8GTC - chains N and P of the 27 polymer chains in the assembly; structure by electron microscopy, 4.50 A resolution (low resolution: residue-level contacts below are approximate; hydrogen-bond / salt-bridge calls are withheld).

# Chain N
Protein: Megatron protein
Source organism: Dinoroseobacter phage vB_DshS-R4C
UniProtKB: A0A4Y6E933 (A0A4Y6E933_9CAUD); numbering as in UniProt (aligned over 1-1447)
Amino-acid sequence (1447 residues; row label = number of the first residue in the row):
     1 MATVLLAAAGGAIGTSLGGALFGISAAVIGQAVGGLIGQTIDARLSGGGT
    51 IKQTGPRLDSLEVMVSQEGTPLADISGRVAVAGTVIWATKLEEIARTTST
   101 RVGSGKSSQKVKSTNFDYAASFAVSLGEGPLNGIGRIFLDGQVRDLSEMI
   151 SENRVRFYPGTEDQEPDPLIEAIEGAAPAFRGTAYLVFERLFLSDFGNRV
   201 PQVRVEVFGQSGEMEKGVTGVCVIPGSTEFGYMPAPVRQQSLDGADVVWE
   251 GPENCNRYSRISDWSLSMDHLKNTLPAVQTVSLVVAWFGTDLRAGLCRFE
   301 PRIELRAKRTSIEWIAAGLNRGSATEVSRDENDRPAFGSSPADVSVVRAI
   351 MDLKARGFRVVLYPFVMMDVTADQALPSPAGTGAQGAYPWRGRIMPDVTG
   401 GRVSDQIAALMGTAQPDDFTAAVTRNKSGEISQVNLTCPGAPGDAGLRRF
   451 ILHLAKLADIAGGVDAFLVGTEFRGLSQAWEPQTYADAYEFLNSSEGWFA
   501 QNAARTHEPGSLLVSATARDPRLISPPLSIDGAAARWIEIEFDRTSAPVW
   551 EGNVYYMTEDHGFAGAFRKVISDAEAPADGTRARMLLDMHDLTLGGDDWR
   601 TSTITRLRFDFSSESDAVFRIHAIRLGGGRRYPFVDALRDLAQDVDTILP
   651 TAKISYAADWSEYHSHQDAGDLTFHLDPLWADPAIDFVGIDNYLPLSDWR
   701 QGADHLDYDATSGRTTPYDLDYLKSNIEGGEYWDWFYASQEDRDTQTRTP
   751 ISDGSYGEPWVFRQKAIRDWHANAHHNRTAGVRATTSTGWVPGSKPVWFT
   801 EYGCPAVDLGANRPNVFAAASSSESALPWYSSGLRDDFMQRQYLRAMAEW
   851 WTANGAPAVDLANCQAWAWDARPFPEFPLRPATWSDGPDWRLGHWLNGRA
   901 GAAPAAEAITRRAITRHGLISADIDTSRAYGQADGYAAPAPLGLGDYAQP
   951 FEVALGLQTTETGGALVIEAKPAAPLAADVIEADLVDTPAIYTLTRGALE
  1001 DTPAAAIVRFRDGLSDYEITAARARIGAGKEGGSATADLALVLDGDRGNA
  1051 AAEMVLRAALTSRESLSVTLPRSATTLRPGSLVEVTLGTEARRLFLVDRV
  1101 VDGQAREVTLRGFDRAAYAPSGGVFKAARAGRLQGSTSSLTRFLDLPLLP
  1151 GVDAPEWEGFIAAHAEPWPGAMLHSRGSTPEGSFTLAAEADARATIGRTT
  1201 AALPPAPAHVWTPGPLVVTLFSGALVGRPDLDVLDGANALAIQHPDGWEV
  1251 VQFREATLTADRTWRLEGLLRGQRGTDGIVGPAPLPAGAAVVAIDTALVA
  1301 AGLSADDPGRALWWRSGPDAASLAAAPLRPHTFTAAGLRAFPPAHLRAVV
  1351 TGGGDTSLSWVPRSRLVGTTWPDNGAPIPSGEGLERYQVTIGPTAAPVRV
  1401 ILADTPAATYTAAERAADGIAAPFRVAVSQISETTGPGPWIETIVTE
Disordered / not traced: 1, 26-42, 1439-1447

# Chain P
Protein: Hub protein
Source organism: Dinoroseobacter phage vB_DshS-R4C
UniProtKB: A0A4Y6E762 (A0A4Y6E762_9CAUD); residue numbers follow UniProt; this construct covers 1-291
Amino-acid sequence (291 residues; row label = number of the first residue in the row):
     1 MTDYTDHLATGCTTLARCYILTRRDGVVMGFTDHDRDIDLDGTRCAAGAA
    51 LDASTAARSLGITPDDMDAGGALSADAITEADLRAGRYDGAQVEVWEVNW
   101 TDPAVRGRLGVYTIGQVERGPLAFRAELRTRPALWNRPEGRIHTALCDVD
   151 RLGDHRCKLALGPWQSAATVIEADGADLIVSGLDETASNIFDRGVLDWTG
   201 GANAGTGSDIRVARPVAGGVRVSLWSAPPFPITAGDTANATVGCDRTADT
   251 CRNRFDNLANFRGFPLMPGESFISEYARPGDPDQSGGSRYD
Disordered / not traced: 268-291

# Chain N / chain P interface
Pairs across the interface (24):
  Ser25(N) with Ile62(P); Thr63(P)
  Glu68(N) with His143(P); Thr144(P)
  Gly69(N) with His143(P)
  Thr70(N) with His143(P)
  Pro71(N) with His143(P)
  Trp87(N) with Leu266(P); Met267(P)
  Ala88(N) with Met267(P)
  Glu162(N) with Ala259(P)
  Asp163(N) with Ala259(P)
  Gln164(N) with Ala259(P)
  Ala179(N) with Leu258(P)
  His917(N) with Trp135(P)
  Ala940(N) with Gly140(P)
  Pro941(N) with Glu139(P); Gly140(P)
  Leu942(N) with Pro138(P)
  Gly943(N) with Asn136(P)
  Thr960(N) with Leu60(P)
  Glu961(N) with Leu60(P); Gly61(P)
  Val1100(N) with Arg58(P)
Interface residues without a listed pair, chain N (27 interface residues in all): Phe180, Arg181, Pro939, Leu944, Thr959, Ser1073, Arg1099, Val1101
Interface residues without a listed pair, chain P (22 interface residues in all): Thr5, Ala56, Arg137, Arg141, Ile142, Asn260

# In short
The interface between chain N and chain P involves 27 residues on one side and 22 on the other.
Here chain N is Megatron protein and chain P is Hub protein, both from Dinoroseobacter phage vB_DshS-R4C.
Entry 8GTC (Cryo-EM model of the marine siphophage vB_DshS-R4C baseplate-tail complex) was determined by
electron microscopy, deposited together with 8GTB, 8GTD and 8GTF.
